7MKI - chains P and J of the 8 polymer chains in the assembly; structure by electron microscopy, 3.50 A resolution.

# Chain P
Molecule: Nontemplate strand of lambda PR DNA promoter (-5G to C)
Sequence (90 nucleotides; each row starts with the number of its first residue):
     1 GGATAAATAT CTAACACCGT GCGTGTTGAC TATTTTACCT CTGGCGGTGA TAATGCTTGC
    61 ATGTACTAAG GAGGTTGTAT GTCGACCTCG
Unresolved in the structure: 1-23, 58-60, 76-90

# Chain J
Protein: DNA-directed RNA polymerase subunit beta'
Organism: Escherichia coli
Notes: EC 2.7.7.6
UniProtKB: A0A4S1NBU2 (A0A4S1NBU2_ECOLX); numbering as in UniProt (aligned over 1-1407)
Chain sequence (1407 residues; row label = number of the first residue in the row):
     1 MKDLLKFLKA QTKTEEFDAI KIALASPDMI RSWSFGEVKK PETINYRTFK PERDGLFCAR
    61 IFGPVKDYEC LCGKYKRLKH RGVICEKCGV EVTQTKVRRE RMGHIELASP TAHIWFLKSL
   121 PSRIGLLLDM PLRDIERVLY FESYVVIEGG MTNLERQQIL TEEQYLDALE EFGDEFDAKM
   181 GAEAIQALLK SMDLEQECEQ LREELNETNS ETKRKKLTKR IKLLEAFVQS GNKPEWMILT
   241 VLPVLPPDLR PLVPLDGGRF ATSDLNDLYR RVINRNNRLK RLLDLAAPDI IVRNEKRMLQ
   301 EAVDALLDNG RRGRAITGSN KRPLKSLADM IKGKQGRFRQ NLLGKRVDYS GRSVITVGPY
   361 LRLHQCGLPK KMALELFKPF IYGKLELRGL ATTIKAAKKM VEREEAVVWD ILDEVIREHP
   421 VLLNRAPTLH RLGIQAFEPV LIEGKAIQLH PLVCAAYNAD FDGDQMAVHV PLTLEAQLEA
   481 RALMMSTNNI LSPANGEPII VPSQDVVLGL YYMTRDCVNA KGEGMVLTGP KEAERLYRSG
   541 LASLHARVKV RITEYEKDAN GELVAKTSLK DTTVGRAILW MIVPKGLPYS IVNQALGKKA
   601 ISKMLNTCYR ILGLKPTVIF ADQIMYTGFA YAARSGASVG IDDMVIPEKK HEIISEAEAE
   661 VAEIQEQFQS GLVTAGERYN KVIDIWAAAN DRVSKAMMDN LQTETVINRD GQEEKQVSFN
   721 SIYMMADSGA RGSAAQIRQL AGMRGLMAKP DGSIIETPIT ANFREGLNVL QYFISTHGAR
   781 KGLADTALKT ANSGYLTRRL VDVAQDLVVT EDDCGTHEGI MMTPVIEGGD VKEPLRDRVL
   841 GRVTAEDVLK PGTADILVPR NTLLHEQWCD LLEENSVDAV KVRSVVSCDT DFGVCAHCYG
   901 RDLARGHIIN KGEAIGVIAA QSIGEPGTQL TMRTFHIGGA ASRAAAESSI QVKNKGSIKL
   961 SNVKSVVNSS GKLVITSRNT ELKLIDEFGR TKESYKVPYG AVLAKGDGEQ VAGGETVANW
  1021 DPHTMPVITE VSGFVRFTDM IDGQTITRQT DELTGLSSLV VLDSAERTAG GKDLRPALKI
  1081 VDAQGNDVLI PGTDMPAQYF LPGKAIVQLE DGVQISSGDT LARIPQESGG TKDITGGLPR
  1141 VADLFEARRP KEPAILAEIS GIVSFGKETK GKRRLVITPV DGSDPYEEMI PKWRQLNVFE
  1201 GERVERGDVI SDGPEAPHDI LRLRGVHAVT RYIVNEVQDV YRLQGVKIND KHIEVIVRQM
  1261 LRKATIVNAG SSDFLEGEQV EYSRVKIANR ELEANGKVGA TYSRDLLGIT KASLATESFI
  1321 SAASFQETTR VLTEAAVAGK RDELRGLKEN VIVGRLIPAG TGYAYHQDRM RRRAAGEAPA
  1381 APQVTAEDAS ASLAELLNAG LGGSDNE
Unresolved in the structure: 1-15, 302, 932-947, 1127-1134, 1376-1407
Differences from the reference sequence: conflict Val1384 (Met in A0A4S1NBU2)
Metal / ion sites: Zn2+ site 1: Cys70, Cys72, Cys85, Cys88; Mg2+: Asp460, Asp462, Asp464; Zn2+ site 2: Cys814, Cys888, Cys895, Cys898

# Chain P / chain J interface
Residue-residue contacts - 4 pairs, chain P then chain J:
  DG44(P) with Tyr46(J), hydrogen bond to the phosphate
  DC66(P) with Arg1148(J), hydrogen bond to the phosphate
  DT67(P) with Arg1148(J), salt bridge to the phosphate
  DG71(P) with Arg133(J), salt bridge to the phosphate
Interface residues without a listed pair, chain P (6 interface residues in all): DA68, DA69
Interface residues without a listed pair, chain J (6 interface residues in all): Arg47, Lys219, Lys1311

# Overview
The chain P/chain J interface involves 6 residues from each chain; the contacts include 2 hydrogen bonds and 2
salt bridges. Among the polar pairs are DG44(P)-Tyr46(J), DC66(P)-Arg1148(J) and DT67(P)-Arg1148(J). Cys70(J),
Cys72(J), Cys85(J) and Cys88(J) coordinate Zn2+ site 1. Asp460(J), Asp462(J) and Asp464(J) coordinate Mg2+.
Here chain P is Nontemplate strand of lambda PR DNA promoter (-5G to C) and chain J is DNA-directed RNA
polymerase subunit beta' (Escherichia coli). Entry 7MKI (Cryo-EM structure of Escherichia coli RNA polymerase
bound to lambda PR (-5G to C) promoter DNA) was determined by electron microscopy, deposited together with
7MKD, 7MKE and 7MKJ.
